PDB entry 7APN | X-ray diffraction, 2.00 A resolution | chains A and B

== Chain A (and B) ==
Protein: Lipase
From: Thermomyces lanuginosus
Notes: EC 3.1.1.3; chain B of this document is another copy of the same molecule, construct and numbering; everything in this record applies to it too
UniProtKB: O59952 (LIP_THELA); residues 1-269 here correspond to UniProt positions 23-291 (UniProt number = residue number + 22)
Sequence (269 residues; each row starts with the number of its first residue):
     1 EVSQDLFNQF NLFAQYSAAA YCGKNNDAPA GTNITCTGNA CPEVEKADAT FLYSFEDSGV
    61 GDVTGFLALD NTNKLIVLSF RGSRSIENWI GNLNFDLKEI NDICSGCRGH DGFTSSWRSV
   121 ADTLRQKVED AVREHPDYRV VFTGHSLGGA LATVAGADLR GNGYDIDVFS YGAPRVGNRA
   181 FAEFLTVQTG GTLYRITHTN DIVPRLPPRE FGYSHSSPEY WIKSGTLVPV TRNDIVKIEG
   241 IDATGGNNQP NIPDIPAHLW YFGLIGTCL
Swiss-Prot annotation at these positions:
  - active site: Ser-146 (Nucleophile), Asp-201 (Charge relay system), His-258 (Charge relay system)
Cystine bridges: Cys-22/Cys-268, Cys-36/Cys-41, Cys-104/Cys-107
Glycans and other covalent adducts: N-acetylglucosamine (NAG) linked to Asn-33
What the authors report for this chain:
  - catalytic residues: Ser-146, Asp-201, His-258
  - post-translational modification sites: Asn-33
  - binding site for N-acetylglucosamine: Asn-33

== Chain A / chain B interface ==
Contacting residue pairs (19):
  Gly-38(A) / Thr-226(B)
  Gly-38(A) / Leu-227(B)
  Gly-38(A) / Pro-256(B)
  Asn-39(A) / Thr-226(B)  hydrogen bond (side chain-backbone)
  Asn-39(A) / Leu-227(B)
  Thr-226(A) / Gly-38(B)
  Thr-226(A) / Asn-39(B)  hydrogen bond (backbone-side chain)
  Thr-226(A) / Leu-269(B)
  Leu-227(A) / Gly-38(B)
  Pro-229(A) / Pro-229(B)  hydrophobic
  Pro-256(A) / Gly-38(B)
  Pro-256(A) / Leu-269(B)
  Leu-259(A) / Leu-269(B)
  Leu-264(A) / Leu-227(B)  hydrophobic
  Leu-264(A) / Leu-269(B)  hydrophobic
  Leu-269(A) / Thr-226(B)
  Leu-269(A) / Pro-256(B)  hydrophobic
  Leu-269(A) / Leu-259(B)
  Leu-269(A) / Leu-264(B)  hydrophobic
Other interface residues (no listed pair), chain A (12 interface residues in all): Val-228, Trp-260, Thr-267
Other interface residues (no listed pair), chain B (12 interface residues in all): Val-228, Trp-260, Thr-267

== Summary ==
The chain A/chain B interface involves 12 residues from each chain; the contacts include 2 hydrogen bonds. The
hydrogen-bonded pair is Asn-39(A)/Thr-226(B). Covalently linked N-acetylglucosamine: at Asn-33(A). From
UniProt: 3 active-site residues on chain A. The paper reports catalytic residues Ser-146(A), Asp-201(A) and
His-258(A); a binding site for N-acetylglucosamine at Asn-33(A).
Both chains are Lipase (Thermomyces lanuginosus). Entry 7APN (Structure of Lipase TL from bulk agarose grown
crystal) was determined by X-ray diffraction together with 7APP from the same study.
